PDB entry 6D56 | X-ray diffraction, 1.68 A resolution | chains B and C of the 3 polymer chains in the assembly

Chain B:
Name: Son of sevenless homolog 1
Source organism: Homo sapiens
UniProt: Q07889 (SOS1_HUMAN); numbering as in UniProt (aligned over 566-1046)
Chain sequence (482 residues; row label = number of the first residue in the row):
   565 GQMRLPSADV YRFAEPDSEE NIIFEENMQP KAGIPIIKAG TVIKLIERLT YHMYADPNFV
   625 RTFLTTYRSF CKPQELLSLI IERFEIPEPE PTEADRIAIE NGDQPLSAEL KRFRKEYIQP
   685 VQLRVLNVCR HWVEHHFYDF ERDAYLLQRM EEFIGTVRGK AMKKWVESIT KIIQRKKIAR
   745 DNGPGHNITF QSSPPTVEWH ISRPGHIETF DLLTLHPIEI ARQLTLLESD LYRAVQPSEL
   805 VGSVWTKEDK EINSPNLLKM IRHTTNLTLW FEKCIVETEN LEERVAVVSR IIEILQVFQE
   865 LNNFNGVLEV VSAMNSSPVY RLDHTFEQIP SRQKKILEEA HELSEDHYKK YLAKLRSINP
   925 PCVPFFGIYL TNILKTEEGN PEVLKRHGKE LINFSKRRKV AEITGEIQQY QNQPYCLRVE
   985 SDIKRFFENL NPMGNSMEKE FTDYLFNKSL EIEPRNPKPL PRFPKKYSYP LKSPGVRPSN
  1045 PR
Unresolved in the structure: 591-596, 744-750
Sequence notes: expression tag (565)
Ligand contacts: FVM (6-chloro-2-(2,6-diazaspiro[3.3]heptan-2-yl)-4-(3,5-dimethyl-1H-pyrazol-4-yl)-1-[(4-fluoro-3,5-dimethylphenyl)methyl]-1H-benzimidazole): Val852, Val875, Met878, Asn879, Val883, Tyr884, Leu886, Asp887, Thr889, Phe890, Ile893, Lys898, Leu901, Glu902, His905, Glu909
From the paper describing this entry:
  - conformationally variable residues (side-chain flip): Glu902
  - binding site for FVM: Asp887 (proposed by the authors, not directly observed)

Chain C:
Name: GTPase HRas
Source organism: Homo sapiens
UniProt: P01112 (RASH_HUMAN); residues 1-166 here = UniProt positions 1-166
Chain sequence (167 residues; row label = number of the first residue in the row; numbering starts at 0):
     0 GMTEYKLVVV GAGGVGKSAL TIQLIQNHFV DEYDPTIEDS YRKQVVIDGE TCLLDILDTA
    60 GQEEYSAMRD QYMRTGEGFL CVFAINNTKS FEDIHQYREQ IKRVKDSDDV PMVLVGNKCD
   120 LAARTVESRQ AQDLARSYGI PYIETSAKTR QGVEDAFYTL VREIRQH
Sequence notes: expression tag (0)
Metal / ion sites: Na+ near Thr124 (its only coordinating residue here)
Curated features (UniProtKB/Swiss-Prot):
  - region: His166 (Hypervariable region)
  - motif: Tyr32 to Tyr40 (Effector region)
  - binding site (GTP): Gly13 to Ala18, Val29 to Thr35, Ala59, Gly60, Asn116 to Asp119, Ser145 to Lys147
  - modified residue: Met1 (N-acetylmethionine), Thr2 (N-acetylthreonine), Cys118 (S-nitrosocysteine)
  - glycosylation: Thr35 (Microbial infection: O-linked (Glc) threonine)
  - natural variant: Gly12 (G12A: In CSTLO; G12C: In CSTLO; G12D: In CSTLO; G12E: In CSTLO; G12S: In CSTLO and CMEMS; G12V: In CSTLO, bladder carcinoma and CMEMS), Gly13 (G13C: In CSTLO; G13D: In CSTLO; G13R: In SFM), Gln22 (Q22K: In CMEMS), Glu37 (E37EE: In CSTLO), Thr58 (T58I: In CSTLO), Gln61 (Q61K: In NMTC2; Q61L: In melanoma), Glu63 (E63K: In CMEMS), Ser89 (S89C: Found in a patient with severe fetal hydrops and pleural effusion; uncertain significance), Lys117 (K117R: In CSTLO), Ala146 (A146T: In CSTLO; A146V: In CSTLO)
  - mutagenesis: Ser17 (S17N: Dominant negative. Prevents PLCE1 EGF-induced recruitment to plasma membrane. No effect on subcellular location of isoform 2), Asn26 (N26G: Loss of interaction with PLCE1; when associated with V-12), Val29 (V29A: No effect on interaction with PLCE1; when associated with V-12), Tyr32 (Y32F: Loss of interaction and recruitment to plasma membrane of PLCE1; when associated with V-12), Pro34 (P34G: No effect on interaction with PLCE1; when associated with V-12), Thr35 (T35S: Loss of interaction with PLCE1; when associated with V-12), Glu37 (E37G: No effect on interaction with PLCE1; when associated with V-12), Asp38 (D38N: No effect on interaction with PLCE1; when associated with V-12), Ser39 (S39C: No effect on interaction with PLCE1; when associated with V-12), Ala59 (A59T: Loss of GTPase activity and creation of an autophosphorylation site), Gln61 (Q61I: Moderately increased transformation of cultured cell lines; Q61R: Promotes interaction with SHOC2 and PP1C; Q61V: Strongly increased transformation of cultured cell lines), Ala83 (A83T: GTP-binding activity reduced by factor of 30), 4 further mutagenesis entries in UniProt

How chain B and chain C interact:
Residue-residue contacts - 72 pairs, chain B then chain C:
  Trp809(B) - Gly60(C)  hydrogen bond (side chain-backbone)
  Thr810(B) - Gly13(C)
  Met824(B) - Tyr64(C)
  Ile825(B) - Glu63(C)
  Ile825(B) - Tyr64(C)
  Arg826(B) - Glu63(C)  salt bridge
  Thr828(B) - Tyr64(C)
  Thr829(B) - Glu63(C)  hydrogen bond (side chain-backbone)
  Thr829(B) - Tyr64(C)
  Thr829(B) - Ser65(C)
  Thr829(B) - Ala66(C)
  Thr832(B) - Ala66(C)
  Val875(B) - Gln70(C)
  Ser876(B) - Ala66(C)
  Ser876(B) - Met67(C)
  Asn879(B) - Asp69(C)
  Asn879(B) - Gln70(C)  hydrogen bond
  Asn879(B) - Arg73(C)  hydrogen bond (backbone-side chain)
  Ser880(B) - Asp69(C)
  Ser880(B) - Arg73(C)
  Ser881(B) - Asp69(C)  hydrogen bond (backbone-side chain)
  Ser881(B) - Arg73(C)
  Ser881(B) - Arg102(C)
  Ser881(B) - Val103(C)
  Tyr884(B) - Arg73(C)
  His905(B) - Gln70(C)
  Ser908(B) - Gln70(C)  hydrogen bond
  His911(B) - Tyr40(C)
  His911(B) - Asp54(C)  salt bridge
  His911(B) - Ile55(C)
  Tyr912(B) - Met67(C)
  Tyr912(B) - Tyr71(C)  hydrogen bond
  Lys913(B) - Glu37(C)  salt bridge
  Phe929(B) - Gln61(C)
  Phe929(B) - Tyr64(C)  hydrophobic
  Phe929(B) - Met67(C)  hydrophobic
  Phe929(B) - Tyr71(C)
  Phe930(B) - Tyr64(C)
  Gly931(B) - Gln61(C)  hydrogen bond (backbone-side chain)
  Gly931(B) - Tyr64(C)  hydrogen bond (backbone-side chain)
  Leu934(B) - Gly60(C)
  Thr935(B) - Asp57(C)
  Thr935(B) - Thr58(C)  hydrogen bond (side chain-backbone)
  Thr935(B) - Ala59(C)  hydrogen bond (side chain-backbone)
  Thr935(B) - Gln61(C)  hydrogen bond
  Asn936(B) - Pro34(C)
  Asn936(B) - Thr35(C)
  Leu938(B) - Ser17(C)
  Leu938(B) - Ala59(C)
  Leu938(B) - Gly60(C)
  Lys939(B) - Ile21(C)
  Lys939(B) - Tyr32(C)
  Lys939(B) - Pro34(C)
  Lys939(B) - Asp57(C)  hydrogen bond (side chain-backbone)
  Thr940(B) - Pro34(C)
  Glu942(B) - Ser17(C)
  Glu942(B) - Ala18(C)
  Glu942(B) - Ile21(C)
  Gly943(B) - Ile21(C)
  Gly943(B) - Gln25(C)  hydrogen bond (backbone-side chain)
  Gly943(B) - Glu31(C)  hydrogen bond (backbone-backbone)
  Gly943(B) - Tyr32(C)  hydrogen bond (backbone-backbone)
  Asn944(B) - Glu31(C)
  Asn944(B) - Tyr32(C)  hydrogen bond (side chain-backbone)
  Pro945(B) - Asp30(C)
  Glu1002(B) - Ser65(C)
  Glu1002(B) - Arg68(C)  salt bridge
  Lys1003(B) - Gln95(C)  hydrogen bond
  Thr1006(B) - Arg102(C)
  Asp1007(B) - Arg102(C)  salt bridge
  Phe1010(B) - Arg102(C)
  Arg1019(B) - Asp105(C)  salt bridge
Interface residues without a listed pair, chain B (45 interface residues in all): Lys814, Leu822, Leu833, Pro882, Asp910, Ile932, Lys963
Interface residues without a listed pair, chain C (36 interface residues in all): Gly12, Asp33, Leu56

Summary:
The interface between chain B and chain C involves 45 residues on one side and 36 on the other; the contacts
include 18 hydrogen bonds and 6 salt bridges. Polar pairs include Arg826(B)-Glu63(C), His911(B)-Asp54(C) and
Lys913(B)-Glu37(C). Bound to chain B: compound FVM. From the paper: a binding site for FVM at Asp887(B);
conformational variability at Glu902(B).
Chain B is Son of sevenless homolog 1 and chain C is GTPase HRas, both from Homo sapiens; the structure,
Ras:SOS:Ras in complex with a small molecule activator, was determined by X-ray diffraction together with
6D55, 6D59, 6D5E, 6D5G, 6D5H, 6D5J and 4 further entries from the same study.
